3GTL - chains A and E of the 13 polymer chains in the assembly; structure by X-ray diffraction, 3.38 A resolution.

[Chain A]
Molecule: DNA-directed RNA polymerase II subunit RPB1
Source organism: Saccharomyces cerevisiae
Notes: EC 2.7.7.6; fragment: DNA-directed RNA polymerase II largest subunit
UniProtKB: P04050 (RPB1_YEAST); residue numbers follow UniProt; this construct covers 1-1733
Chain sequence (1733 residues; numbered 1 to 1733; the number before each row is that of its first residue):
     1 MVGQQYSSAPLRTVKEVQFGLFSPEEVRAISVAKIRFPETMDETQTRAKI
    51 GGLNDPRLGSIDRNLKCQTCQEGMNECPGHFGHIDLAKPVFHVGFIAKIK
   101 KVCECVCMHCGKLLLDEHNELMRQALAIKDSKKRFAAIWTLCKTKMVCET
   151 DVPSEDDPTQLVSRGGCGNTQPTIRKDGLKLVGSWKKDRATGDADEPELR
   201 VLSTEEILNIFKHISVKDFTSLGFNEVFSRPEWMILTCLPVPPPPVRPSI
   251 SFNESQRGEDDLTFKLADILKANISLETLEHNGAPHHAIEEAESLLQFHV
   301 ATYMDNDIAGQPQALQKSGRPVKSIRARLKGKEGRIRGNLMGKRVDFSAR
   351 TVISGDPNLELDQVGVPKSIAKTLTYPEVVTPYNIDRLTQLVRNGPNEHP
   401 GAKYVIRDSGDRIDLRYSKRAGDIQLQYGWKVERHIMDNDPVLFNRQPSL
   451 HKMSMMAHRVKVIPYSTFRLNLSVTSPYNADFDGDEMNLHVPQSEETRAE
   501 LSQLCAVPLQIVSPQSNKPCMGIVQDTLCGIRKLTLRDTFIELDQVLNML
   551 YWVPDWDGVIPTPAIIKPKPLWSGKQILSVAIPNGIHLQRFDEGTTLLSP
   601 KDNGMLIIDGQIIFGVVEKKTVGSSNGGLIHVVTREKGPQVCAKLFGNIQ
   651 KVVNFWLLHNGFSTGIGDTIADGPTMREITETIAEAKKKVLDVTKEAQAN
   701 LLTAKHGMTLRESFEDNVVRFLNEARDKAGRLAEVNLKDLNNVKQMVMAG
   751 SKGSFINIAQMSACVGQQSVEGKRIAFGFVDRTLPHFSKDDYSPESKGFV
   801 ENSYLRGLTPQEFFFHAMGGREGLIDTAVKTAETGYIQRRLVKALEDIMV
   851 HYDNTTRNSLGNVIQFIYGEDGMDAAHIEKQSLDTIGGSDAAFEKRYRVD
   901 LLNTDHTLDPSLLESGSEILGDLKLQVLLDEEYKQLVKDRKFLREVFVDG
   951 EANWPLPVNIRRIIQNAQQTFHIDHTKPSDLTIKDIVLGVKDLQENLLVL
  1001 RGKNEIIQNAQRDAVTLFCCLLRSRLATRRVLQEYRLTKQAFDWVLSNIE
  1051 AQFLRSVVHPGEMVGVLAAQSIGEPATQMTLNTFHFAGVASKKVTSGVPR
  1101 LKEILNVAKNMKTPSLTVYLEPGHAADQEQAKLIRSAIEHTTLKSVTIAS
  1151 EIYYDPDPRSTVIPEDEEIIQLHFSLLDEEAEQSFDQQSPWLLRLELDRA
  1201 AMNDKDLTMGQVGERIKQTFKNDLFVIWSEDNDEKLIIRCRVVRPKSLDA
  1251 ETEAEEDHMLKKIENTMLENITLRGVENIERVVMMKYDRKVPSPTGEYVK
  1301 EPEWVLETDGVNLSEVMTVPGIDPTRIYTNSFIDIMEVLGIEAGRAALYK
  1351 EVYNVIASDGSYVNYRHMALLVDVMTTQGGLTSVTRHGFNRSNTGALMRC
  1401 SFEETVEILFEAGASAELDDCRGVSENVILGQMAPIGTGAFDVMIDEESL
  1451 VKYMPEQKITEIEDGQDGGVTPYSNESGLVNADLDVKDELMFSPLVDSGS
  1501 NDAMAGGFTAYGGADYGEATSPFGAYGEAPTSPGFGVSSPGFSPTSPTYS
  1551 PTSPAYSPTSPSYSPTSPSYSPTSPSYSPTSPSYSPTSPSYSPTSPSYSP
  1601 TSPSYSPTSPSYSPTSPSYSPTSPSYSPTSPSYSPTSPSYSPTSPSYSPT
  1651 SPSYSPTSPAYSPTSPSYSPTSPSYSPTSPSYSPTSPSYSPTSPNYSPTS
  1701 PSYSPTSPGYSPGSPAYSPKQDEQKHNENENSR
Disordered / not traced: 1-2, 155-160, 187-198, 1082-1091, 1177-1186, 1244-1253, 1446-1733
Bound ions: Zn2+ site 1: C67, C70; Zn2+ site 2 near C148 (its only coordinating residue here); Mg2+: D483, D485 (shared with 1 residue of chain R)
UniProt features mapped onto this chain:
  - region: P248 to D260 (Lid loop), N306 to K323 (Rudder loop), P810 to E822 (Bridging helix)
  - binding site (Zn(2+)): C67, C70, C77, H80, C107, C110, C148, C167
  - binding site (Mg(2+)): D481, D483, D485
  - modified residue: T1471 (Phosphothreonine)
  - cross-link (Glycyl lysine isopeptide (Lys-Gly)): K695 (interchain with G-Cter in ubiquitin), K1246 (interchain with G-Cter in ubiquitin), K1350 (interchain with G-Cter in ubiquitin)
  - natural variant: S1653 to P1659 (deletion: In strain: A364A)
  - mutagenesis: K1246 (K1246R: Impairs ubiquitination during transcription stress)

[Chain E]
Molecule: DNA-directed RNA polymerases I, II, and III subunit RPABC1
Source organism: Saccharomyces cerevisiae
Notes: fragment: DNA-directed RNA polymerases I, II, and III 27 kDa polypeptide
UniProtKB: P20434 (RPAB1_YEAST); residue numbers follow UniProt; this construct covers 1-215
Chain sequence (215 residues; numbered 1 to 215; the number before each row is that of its first residue):
     1 MDQENERNISRLWRAFRTVKEMVKDRGYFITQEEVELPLEDFKAKYCDSM
    51 GRPQRKMMSFQANPTEESISKFPDMGSLWVEFCDEPSVGVKTMKTFVIHI
   101 QEKNFQTGIFVYQNNITPSAMKLVPSIPPATIETFNEAALVVNITHHELV
   151 PKHIRLSSDEKRELLKRYRLKESQLPRIQRADPVALYLGLKRGEVVKIIR
   201 KSETSGRYASYRICM
Disordered / not traced: 1

[How chain A and chain E interact]
Residue-residue contacts - 86 pairs, chain A then chain E:
  R857(A) - Y168(E)
  R857(A) - L170(E)
  R857(A) - Q174(E)
  L860(A) - Q174(E)  hydrogen bond (backbone-side chain)
  G861(A) - Q174(E)  hydrogen bond (backbone-side chain)
  N862(A) - S173(E)
  N862(A) - Q174(E)
  V863(A) - L170(E)  hydrophobic
  V863(A) - Q174(E)  hydrogen bond (backbone-backbone)
  V863(A) - P176(E)
  Q865(A) - Y208(E)
  F866(A) - Y168(E)  hydrophobic
  F866(A) - L175(E)  hydrophobic
  F866(A) - Y208(E)  hydrogen bond (backbone-side chain)
  F866(A) - A209(E)
  F866(A) - Y211(E)
  I867(A) - Y208(E)
  G869(A) - T204(E)
  E870(A) - R200(E)  salt bridge
  E870(A) - S202(E)  hydrogen bond
  E870(A) - S205(E)  hydrogen bond (backbone-side chain)
  E870(A) - Y208(E)
  D871(A) - T204(E)
  D871(A) - S205(E)
  F942(A) - G206(E)
  F942(A) - R207(E)
  E945(A) - K201(E)  salt bridge
  V946(A) - K201(E)
  F947(A) - E203(E)
  W954(A) - E203(E)
  N1004(A) - R167(E)
  I1006(A) - E163(E)
  I1006(A) - R167(E)
  I1007(A) - R167(E)
  I1007(A) - Y168(E)  hydrophobic
  D1013(A) - S205(E)  hydrogen bond (backbone-side chain)
  D1013(A) - R207(E)  salt bridge
  A1014(A) - S205(E)
  L1017(A) - S202(E)
  L1017(A) - E203(E)
  L1017(A) - T204(E)
  L1017(A) - S205(E)
  L1017(A) - G206(E)
  E1315(A) - R11(E)  salt bridge
  T1318(A) - R11(E)  hydrogen bond
  T1318(A) - R14(E)
  P1320(A) - R7(E)
  P1324(A) - V142(E)  hydrophobic
  P1324(A) - H147(E)  hydrogen bond (backbone-side chain)
  T1325(A) - H146(E)  hydrogen bond (side chain-backbone)
  T1325(A) - H147(E)  hydrogen bond (backbone-side chain)
  T1325(A) - E148(E)  hydrogen bond (backbone-backbone)
  R1326(A) - H147(E)
  R1326(A) - E148(E)  salt bridge
  I1327(A) - H147(E)  hydrogen bond (backbone-side chain)
  E1337(A) - P183(E)
  V1338(A) - I144(E)
  V1338(A) - P183(E)
  L1339(A) - H147(E)
  L1339(A) - V150(E)  hydrophobic
  G1340(A) - D182(E)
  G1340(A) - P183(E)
  I1341(A) - I178(E)  hydrophobic
  I1341(A) - D182(E)  hydrogen bond (backbone-side chain)
  I1341(A) - R212(E)
  E1342(A) - P151(E)
  E1342(A) - H153(E)
  E1342(A) - I198(E)
  E1342(A) - R200(E)  salt bridge
  E1342(A) - R212(E)  salt bridge
  A1343(A) - L149(E)
  R1345(A) - R200(E)
  A1346(A) - L149(E)  hydrophobic
  Y1349(A) - E203(E)
  Y1365(A) - S202(E)
  Y1365(A) - E203(E)
  Y1365(A) - T204(E)
  R1366(A) - T204(E)
  D1373(A) - R200(E)  salt bridge
  T1376(A) - R212(E)
  T1377(A) - P176(E)
  T1377(A) - R177(E)  hydrogen bond (backbone-backbone)
  T1377(A) - R212(E)
  Q1378(A) - R177(E)
  G1379(A) - R177(E)
  G1379(A) - Q179(E)
Interface residues without a listed pair, chain A (58 interface residues in all): L121, I864, L956, E1005, V1015, T1016, M1317, Y1328, I1335, M1336, A1347, G1380
Interface residues without a listed pair, chain E (43 interface residues in all): K122, A138, V141, V184, S210

[In short]
58 residues of chain A face 43 of chain E across their interface, with 15 hydrogen bonds and 8 salt bridges.
Polar contacts include E870(A)-R200(E), E945(A)-K201(E) and D1013(A)-R207(E). From UniProt: 8 Zn2+-binding
residues, 3 Mg2+-binding residues and one mutagenesis site on chain A.
Here chain A is DNA-directed RNA polymerase II subunit RPB1 and chain E is DNA-directed RNA polymerases I, II,
and III subunit RPABC1, both from Saccharomyces cerevisiae. Entry 3GTL (Backtracked RNA polymerase II complex
with 13mer with G<>U mismatch) was determined by X-ray diffraction together with 3GTG, 3GTJ, 3GTK, 3GTM, 3GTO,
3GTP and 3GTQ from the same study.
